Entry 3GTK (X-ray diffraction, 3.80 A resolution); this record covers chains A and T of the 13 polymer chains in the assembly.

# Chain A
Protein: DNA-directed RNA polymerase II subunit RPB1
From: Saccharomyces cerevisiae
Notes: EC 2.7.7.6; fragment: DNA-directed RNA polymerase II largest subunit
UniProtKB: P04050 (RPB1_YEAST); numbering as in UniProt (aligned over 1-1733)
Amino-acid sequence (1733 residues; numbered 1 to 1733; the number before each row is that of its first residue):
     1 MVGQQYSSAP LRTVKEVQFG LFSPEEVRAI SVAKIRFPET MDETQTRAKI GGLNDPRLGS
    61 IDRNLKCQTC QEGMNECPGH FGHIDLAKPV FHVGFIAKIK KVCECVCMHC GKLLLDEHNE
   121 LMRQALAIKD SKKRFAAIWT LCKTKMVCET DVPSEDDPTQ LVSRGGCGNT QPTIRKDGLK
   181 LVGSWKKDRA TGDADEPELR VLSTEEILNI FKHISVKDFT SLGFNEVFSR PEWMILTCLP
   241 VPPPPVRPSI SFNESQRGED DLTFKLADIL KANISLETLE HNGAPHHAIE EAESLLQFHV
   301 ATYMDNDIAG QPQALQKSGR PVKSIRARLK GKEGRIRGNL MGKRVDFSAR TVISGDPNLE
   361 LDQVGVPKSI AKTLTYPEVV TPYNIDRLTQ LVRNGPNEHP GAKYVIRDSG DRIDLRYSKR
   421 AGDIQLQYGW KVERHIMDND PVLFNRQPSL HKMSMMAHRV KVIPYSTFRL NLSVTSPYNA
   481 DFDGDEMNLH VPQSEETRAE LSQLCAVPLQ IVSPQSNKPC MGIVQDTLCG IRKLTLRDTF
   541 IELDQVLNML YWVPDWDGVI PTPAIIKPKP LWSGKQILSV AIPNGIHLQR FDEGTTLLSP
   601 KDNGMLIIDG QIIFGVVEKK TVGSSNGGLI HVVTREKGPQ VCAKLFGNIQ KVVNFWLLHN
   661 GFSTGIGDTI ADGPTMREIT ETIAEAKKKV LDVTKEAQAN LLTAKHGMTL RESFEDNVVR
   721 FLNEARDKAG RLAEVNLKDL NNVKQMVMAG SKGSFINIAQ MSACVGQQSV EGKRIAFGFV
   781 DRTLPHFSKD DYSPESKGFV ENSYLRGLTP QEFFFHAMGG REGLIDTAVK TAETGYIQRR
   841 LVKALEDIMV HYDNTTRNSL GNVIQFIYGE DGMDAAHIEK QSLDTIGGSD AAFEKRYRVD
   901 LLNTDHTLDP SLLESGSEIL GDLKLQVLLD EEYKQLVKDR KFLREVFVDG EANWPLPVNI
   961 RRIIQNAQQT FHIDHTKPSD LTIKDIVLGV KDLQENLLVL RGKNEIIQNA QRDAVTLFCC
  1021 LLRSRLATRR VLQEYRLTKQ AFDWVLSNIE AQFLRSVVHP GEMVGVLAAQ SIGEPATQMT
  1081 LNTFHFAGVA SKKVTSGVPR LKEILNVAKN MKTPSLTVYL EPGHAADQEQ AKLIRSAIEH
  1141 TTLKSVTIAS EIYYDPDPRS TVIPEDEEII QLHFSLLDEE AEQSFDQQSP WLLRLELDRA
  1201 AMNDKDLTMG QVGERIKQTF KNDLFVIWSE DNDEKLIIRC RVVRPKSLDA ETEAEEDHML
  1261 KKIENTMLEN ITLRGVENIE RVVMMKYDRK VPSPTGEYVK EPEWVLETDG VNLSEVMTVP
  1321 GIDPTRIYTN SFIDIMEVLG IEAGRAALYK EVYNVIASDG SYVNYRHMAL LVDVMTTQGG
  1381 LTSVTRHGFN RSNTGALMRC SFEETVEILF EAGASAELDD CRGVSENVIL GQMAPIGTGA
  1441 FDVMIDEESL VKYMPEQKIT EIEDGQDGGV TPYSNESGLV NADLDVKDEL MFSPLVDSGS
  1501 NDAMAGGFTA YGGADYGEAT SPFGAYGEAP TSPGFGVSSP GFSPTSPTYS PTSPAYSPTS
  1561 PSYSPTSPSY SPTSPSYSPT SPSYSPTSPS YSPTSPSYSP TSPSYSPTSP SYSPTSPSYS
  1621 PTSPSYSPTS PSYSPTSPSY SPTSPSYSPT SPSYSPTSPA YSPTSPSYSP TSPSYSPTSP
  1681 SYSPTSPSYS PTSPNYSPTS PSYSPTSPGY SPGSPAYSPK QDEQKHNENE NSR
Unresolved in the structure: 1-2, 1180-1186, 1452-1733
Curated features (UniProtKB/Swiss-Prot):
  - region: Pro248 to Asp260 (Lid loop), Asn306 to Lys323 (Rudder loop), Pro810 to Glu822 (Bridging helix)
  - binding site (Zn(2+)): Cys67, Cys70, Cys77, His80, Cys107, Cys110, Cys148, Cys167
  - binding site (Mg(2+)): Asp481, Asp483, Asp485
  - modified residue: Thr1471 (Phosphothreonine)
  - cross-link (Glycyl lysine isopeptide (Lys-Gly)): Lys695 (interchain with G-Cter in ubiquitin), Lys1246 (interchain with G-Cter in ubiquitin), Lys1350 (interchain with G-Cter in ubiquitin)
  - natural variant: Ser1653 to Pro1659 (deletion: In strain: A364A)
  - mutagenesis: Lys1246 (K1246R: Impairs ubiquitination during transcription stress)
Bound ions: Zn2+ site 1: Cys67, Cys70, Cys77, His80; Zn2+ site 2 near Cys107 (its only coordinating residue here)
Reported in the primary citation:
  - binding site for the 18-nt DNA/RNA hybrid strand: Lys752, Leu824 to Thr827

# Chain T
Molecule: 29-nt DNA strand
Notes: fragment: DNA template strand
Sequence (29 nucleotides; numbered 1 to 29; the number before each row is that of its first residue):
     1 CTACCGATAA GCAGACGATC CTCTCGATA

# How chain A and chain T interact
Pairs across the interface - 22 pairs, chain A then chain T:
  Gln256(A) with DT28(T), base contact; DA29(T), base contact
  Glu259(A) with DA29(T), phosphate contact
  Phe264(A) with DA29(T), sugar contact
  Lys317(A) with DA29(T), phosphate contact
  Lys330(A) with DC16(T), phosphate contact
  Lys332(A) with DT19(T), phosphate contact
  Arg337(A) with DG17(T), salt bridge to the phosphate
  Arg344(A) with DC21(T), salt bridge to the phosphate
  Arg350(A) with DC21(T), sugar contact
  Gln447(A) with DC20(T), sugar contact
  Pro448(A) with DT19(T), base contact
  Thr831(A) with DA18(T), base contact
  Ala832(A) with DG17(T), phosphate contact; DA18(T), base contact
  Gly835(A) with DA18(T), sugar contact
  Tyr836(A) with DC16(T), sugar contact
  Arg1386(A) with DA15(T), base contact
  Glu1403(A) with DC16(T), phosphate contact
  Glu1404(A) with DA15(T), phosphate contact; DC16(T), hydrogen bond to the phosphate
  Thr1405(A) with DC16(T), phosphate contact
Other interface residues (no listed pair), chain A (23 interface residues in all): Arg257, Gly258, Thr827, Ala828

# Overview
The interface between chain A and chain T involves 23 residues on one side and 9 on the other, with 1 hydrogen
bond and 2 salt bridges. Polar contacts include Glu1404(A)-DC16(T), Arg337(A)-DG17(T) and Arg344(A)-DC21(T).
The paper reports a binding site for the 18-nt DNA/RNA hybrid strand at Lys752(A) and Leu824(A).
Here chain A is DNA-directed RNA polymerase II subunit RPB1 (Saccharomyces cerevisiae) and chain T is a 29-nt
DNA strand. Entry 3GTK (Backtracked RNA polymerase II complex with 18mer RNA) was determined by X-ray
diffraction (same publication as 3GTG, 3GTJ, 3GTL, 3GTM, 3GTO, 3GTP and 3GTQ).
